PDB entry 9F75 | electron microscopy, 3.00 A resolution | chains C and S of the 7 polymer chains in the assembly

# Chain C
Protein: Large T antigen
Source organism: Betapolyomavirus macacae
Notes: EC 3.6.4.-
UniProt: P03070 (LT_SV40); numbering as in UniProt (aligned over 266-627)
Amino-acid sequence (362 residues; row label = number of the first residue in the row):
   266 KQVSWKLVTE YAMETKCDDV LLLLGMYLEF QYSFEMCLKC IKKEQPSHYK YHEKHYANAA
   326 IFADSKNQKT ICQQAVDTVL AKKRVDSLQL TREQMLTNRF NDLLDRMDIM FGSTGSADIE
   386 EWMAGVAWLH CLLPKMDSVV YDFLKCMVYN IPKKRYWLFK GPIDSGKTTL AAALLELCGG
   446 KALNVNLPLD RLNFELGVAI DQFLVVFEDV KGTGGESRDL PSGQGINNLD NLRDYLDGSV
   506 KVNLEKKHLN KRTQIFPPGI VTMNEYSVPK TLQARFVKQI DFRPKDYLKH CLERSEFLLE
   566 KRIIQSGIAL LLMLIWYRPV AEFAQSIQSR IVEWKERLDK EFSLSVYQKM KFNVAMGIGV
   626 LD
UniProt features mapped onto this chain:
  - binding site (Zn(2+)): Cys302, Cys305, His313, His317
  - binding site (ATP): Gly426 to Thr433
Residues lining bound ligands:
  - ATP (adenosine-5'-triphosphate), molecule 1: Trp393, Leu397, Pro427, Ile428, Asp429, Ser430, Gly431, Lys432, Thr433, Thr434, Glu473, Asp474, Asn529, Arg548, Pro549, Lys550, Leu553, Lys554, Leu557, Leu564
  - ATP, molecule 2: Lys418, Asp502, Arg540
From the paper describing this entry:
  - conformationally variable residues: Arg540

# Chain S
Molecule: Chains: S
Sequence (8 nucleotides; numbered 1 to 8; the number before each row is that of its first residue):
     1 TTTTTTTT

# Chain C / chain S interface
Pairs across the interface (9):
  Asp455(C) - DT6(S)  base contact
  Arg456(C) - DT5(S)  salt bridge to the phosphate
  Phe459(C) - DT4(S)  phosphate contact
  Phe459(C) - DT5(S)  phosphate contact
  Lys512(C) - DT4(S)  phosphate contact
  Lys512(C) - DT5(S)  salt bridge to the phosphate
  His513(C) - DT2(S)  base contact
  His513(C) - DT3(S)  hydrogen bond to the base
  His513(C) - DT4(S)  hydrogen bond to the phosphate
Other interface residues (no listed pair), chain C (6 interface residues in all): Lys511

# In short
The interface between chain C and chain S involves 6 residues on one side and 5 on the other, with 2 hydrogen
bonds and 2 salt bridges. Polar pairs include His513(C)-DT3(S), His513(C)-DT4(S) and Arg456(C)-DT5(S). Chain C
binds ATP. UniProt lists 4 Zn2+-binding residues and 8 ATP-binding residues on chain C. The paper reports
conformational variability at Arg540(C).
Here chain C is Large T antigen (Betapolyomavirus macacae) and chain S is Chains: S. Entry 9F75 (Active SV40
LTAg complex with DNA (3D variability component_000, frame_019)) was determined by electron microscopy (same
publication as 9EVH, 9EVP, 9F3T, 9F3U, 9F5I, 9F73 and 14 further entries).
